9BT8 - chains V and B of the 6 polymer chains in the assembly; structure by electron microscopy, 3.34 A resolution.

[Chain V]
Protein: Vasopressin V2 receptor
UniProtKB: P30518 (V2R_HUMAN); residue numbers follow UniProt; this construct covers 343-371
Chain sequence (29 residues; each row starts with the number of its first residue):
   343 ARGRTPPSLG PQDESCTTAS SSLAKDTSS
Disordered / not traced: 343-354, 369-371
Modified positions: Thr347, Thr359, Thr360 (phosphothreonine; TPO); Ser350, Ser357, Ser362, Ser363, Ser364 (phosphoserine; SEP)

[Chain B]
Protein: Beta-arrestin-1
Organism: Rattus norvegicus
UniProtKB: P29066 (ARRB1_RAT); numbering as in UniProt (aligned over 2-393)
Chain sequence (392 residues; each row starts with the number of its first residue):
     2 GDKGTRVFKK ASPNGKLTVY LGKRDFVDHI DLVDPVDGVV LVDPEYLKER RVYVTLTVAF
    62 RYGREDLDVL GLTFRKDLFV ANVQSFPPAP EDKKPLTRLQ ERLIKKLGEH AYPFTFEICP
   122 NLPSSVTLQP GPEDTGKALG VDYEVKAFVA ENLEEKIHKR NSVRLVIRKV QYAPERPGPQ
   182 PTAETTRQFL MSDKPLHLEA SLDKEIYYHG EPISVNVHVT NNTNKTVKKI KISVRQYADI
   242 VLFNTAQYKV PVAMEEADDT VAPSSTFSKV YTLTPFLANN REKRGLALDG KLKHEDTNLA
   302 SSTLLREGAN REILGIIVSY KVKVKLVVSR GGLLGDLASS DVAVELPFTL MHPKPKEEPP
   362 HREVPESETP VDTNLIELDT NDDDIVFEDF AR
Disordered / not traced: 2-5, 68-70, 84-95, 331-340, 357-393
Sequence notes: engineered mutation Val59 (Cys in P29066), Cys120 (Pro in P29066), Ser125 (Cys in P29066), Leu140 (Cys in P29066), Val150 (Cys in P29066), Val242 (Cys in P29066), Val251 (Cys in P29066), Ser269 (Cys in P29066)
Curated features (UniProtKB/Swiss-Prot):
  - binding site (1D-myo-inositol hexakisphosphate): Lys250, Met255, Lys324, Lys326
  - modified residue: Tyr47 (Phosphotyrosine)
  - mutagenesis: Val53 (V53D: Inhibits internalization of EDNRA, EDNRB and ADRB2. No effect on interaction with SRC; impairs ADRB2- and HTR1A-mediated ERK phosphorylation; impairs sequestration of ADRB2), Pro91 (P91G: Impairs interaction with SRC; impairs ADRB2- and HTR1A-mediated ERK phosphorylation; no effect on sequestration of ADRB2; when associated with E-121), Pro121 (P121E: Impairs interaction with SRC; impairs ADRB2- and HTR1A-mediated ERK phosphorylation; no effect on sequestration of ADRB2; when associated with G-91)
What the authors report for this chain:
  - mutagenesis - F75A/P121E/N122A/P124G, F75A/P121E/P124G/I314A, P88G/P91G/P121E/P124G, P88G/P91G: abolished catalytic activity with Proto-oncogene tyrosine-protein kinase Src
  - mutagenesis - F80A, P121E/P124G: decreased catalytic activity with Proto-oncogene tyrosine-protein kinase Src
  - conformationally variable residues (register shift): Phe75

[Chain V / chain B interface]
Contacting residue pairs - 33 pairs, chain V then chain B:
  Asp355(V) with Arg161(B), salt bridge
  Glu356(V) with Pro14(B)
  Ser357(V) with Lys11(B); Lys160(B); Arg165(B)
  Cys358(V) with Lys11(B); Ala12(B); Ser13(B); Pro14(B), hydrophobic
  Thr360(V) with Lys10(B); Lys11(B); Arg25(B)
  Ala361(V) with Phe9(B); Lys10(B), hydrogen bond (backbone-backbone)
  Ser362(V) with Arg7(B); Val8(B)
  Ser363(V) with Arg7(B); Val8(B), hydrogen bond (backbone-backbone); Lys10(B); Tyr21(B); Lys107(B)
  Ser364(V) with Thr6(B); Arg7(B); Val8(B); Lys107(B)
  Leu365(V) with Thr6(B), hydrogen bond (backbone-backbone); Val8(B), hydrophobic; Arg103(B); Lys107(B)
  Ala366(V) with Arg103(B), hydrogen bond (backbone-side chain)
  Lys367(V) with Thr6(B)
  Asp368(V) with Arg99(B), salt bridge; Arg103(B)
Interface residues without a listed pair, chain B (21 interface residues in all): Leu100, Lys106, Leu108, Lys294

[Overview]
Chain V and chain B form an interface of 13 and 21 residues respectively; the contacts include 4 hydrogen
bonds and 2 salt bridges. Polar pairs include Asp355(V)-Arg161(B), Asp368(V)-Arg99(B) and Ala366(V)-Arg103(B).
From the paper: F75A/P121E/N122A/P124G, F75A/P121E/P124G/I314A and P88G/P91G/P121E/P124G of chain B, among
others, abolish catalytic activity with Proto-oncogene tyrosine-protein kinase Src; conformational variability
at Phe75(B); 6 substitutions were tested in all.
Here chain V is Vasopressin V2 receptor and chain B is Beta-arrestin-1 (Rattus norvegicus). Entry 9BT8
(Structure of Src in complex with beta-arrestin 1 revealing SH3 binding sites) was determined by electron
microscopy, deposited together with 9CX3 and 9CX9.
